Entry 8YW3 (electron microscopy, 2.68 A resolution); this record covers chains N and A of the 6 polymer chains in the assembly.

== Chain N ==
Molecule: Nanobody-35
Organism: synthetic construct
Notes: antibody fragment or engineered binder
Sequence (140 residues; row label = number of the first residue in the row):
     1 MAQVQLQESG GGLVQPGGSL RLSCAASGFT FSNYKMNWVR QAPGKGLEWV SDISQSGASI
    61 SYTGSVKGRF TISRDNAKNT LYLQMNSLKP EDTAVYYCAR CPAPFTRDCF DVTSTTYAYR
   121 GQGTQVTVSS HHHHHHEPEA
Unresolved in the structure: 1-2, 129-140
Disulfides: Cys24-Cys98, Cys101-Cys109

== Chain A ==
Molecule: Guanine nucleotide-binding protein G(s) subunit alpha isoforms short
Organism: Homo sapiens
UniProt: P63092 (GNAS2_HUMAN); residues 1-394 here = UniProt positions 1-394
Sequence (394 residues; numbered 1 to 394; the number before each row is that of its first residue):
     1 MGCLGNSKTE DQRNEEKAQR EANKKIEKQL QKDKQVYRAT HRLLLLGAGE SGKNTIVKQM
    61 RILHVNGFNG EGGEEDPQAA RSNSDGEKAT KVQDIKNNLK EAIETIVAAM SNLVPPVELA
   121 NPENQFRVDY ILSVMNVPDF DFPPEFYEHA KALWEDEGVR ACYERSNEYQ LIDCAQYFLD
   181 KIDVIKQADY VPSDQDLLRC RVLTSGIFET KFQVDKVNFH MFDVGAQRDE RRKWIQCFND
   241 VTAIIFVVAS SSYNMVIRED NQTNRLQAAL KLFDSIWNNK WLRDTSVILF LNKQDLLAEK
   301 VLAGKSKIED YFPEFARYTT PEDATPEPGE DPRVTRAKYF IRDEFLRIST ASGDGRHYCY
   361 PHFTCAVDTE NIRRVFNDCR DIIQRMHLRQ YELL
Unresolved in the structure: 1-11, 65-204, 252-263, 365-369
Construct notes: engineered mutation Asn54 (Ser in P63092), Ala226 (Gly in P63092), Ala268 (Glu in P63092), Lys271 (Asn in P63092), Asp274 (Lys in P63092), Lys280 (Arg in P63092), Asp284 (Thr in P63092), Thr285 (Ile in P63092)

== How chain N and chain A interact ==
Pairs across the interface - 21 pairs, chain N then chain A:
  Thr63(N) with Gln267(A)
  Gly64(N) with Tyr311(A); Pro313(A)
  Pro102(N) with Arg232(A)
  Arg107(N) with Ser352(A)
  Asp108(N) with Ser275(A); Asn278(A); Asn279(A), hydrogen bond (side chain-backbone)
  Cys109(N) with Ser275(A), hydrogen bond (backbone-side chain)
  Phe110(N) with Arg232(A); Ser275(A); Ile276(A), hydrophobic; Asn279(A)
  Asp111(N) with Asp229(A); Glu230(A); Arg231(A), hydrogen bond (side chain-backbone); Arg232(A), salt bridge
  Ser114(N) with Glu230(A)
  Thr115(N) with Asp229(A), hydrogen bond (backbone-side chain)
  Thr116(N) with Arg228(A); Glu230(A)
Other interface residues (no listed pair), chain N (16 interface residues in all): Trp49, Ser65, Lys67, Tyr117, Tyr119
Other interface residues (no listed pair), chain A (17 interface residues in all): Lys271, Leu272, Leu282, Phe312

== Overview ==
16 residues of chain N face 17 of chain A across their interface, with 4 hydrogen bonds and 1 salt bridge.
Polar pairs include Asp111(N)-Arg232(A), Asp108(N)-Asn279(A) and Cys109(N)-Ser275(A).
Here chain N is Nanobody-35 (synthetic construct) and chain A is Guanine nucleotide-binding protein G(s)
subunit alpha isoforms short (Homo sapiens). Entry 8YW3 (Cryo-EM structure of the retatrutide-bound human
GLP-1R-Gs complex) was determined by electron microscopy (same publication as 8YW4 and 8YW5).
